PDB entry 2XRP | electron microscopy, 8.20 A resolution (very low resolution: no residue pairs are listed; an interface is given only as per-side residue counts) | chains F and G of the 9 polymer chains in the assembly

[Chain F]
Protein: Tubulin alpha-1D chain
Source organism: Bos taurus
Notes: EC 3.6.5.6
Reference sequence: Q2HJ86 (TBA1D_BOVIN); numbering as in UniProt (aligned over 1-449)
Sequence (452 residues; each row starts with the number of its first residue):
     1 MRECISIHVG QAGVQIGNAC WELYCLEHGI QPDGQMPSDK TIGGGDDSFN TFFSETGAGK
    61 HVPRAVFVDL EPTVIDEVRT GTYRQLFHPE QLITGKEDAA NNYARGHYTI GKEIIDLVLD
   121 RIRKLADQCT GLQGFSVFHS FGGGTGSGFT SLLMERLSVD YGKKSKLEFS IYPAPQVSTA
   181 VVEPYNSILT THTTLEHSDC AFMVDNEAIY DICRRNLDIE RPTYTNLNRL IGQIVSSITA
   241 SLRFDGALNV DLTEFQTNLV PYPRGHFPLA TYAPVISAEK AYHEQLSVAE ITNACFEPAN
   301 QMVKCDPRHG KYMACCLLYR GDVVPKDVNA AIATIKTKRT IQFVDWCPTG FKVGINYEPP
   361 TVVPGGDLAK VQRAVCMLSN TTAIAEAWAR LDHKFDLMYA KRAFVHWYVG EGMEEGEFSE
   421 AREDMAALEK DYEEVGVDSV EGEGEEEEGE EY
Not modelled in the structure: 1, 38-46, 440-452
Sequence notes: conflict Ile7 (Val in Q2HJ86), Ile114 (Leu in Q2HJ86), Ser136 (Leu in Q2HJ86), Glu358 (Gln in Q2HJ86), Val437 (Met in Q2HJ86), Glu450 (Asp in Q2HJ86)
UniProt features mapped onto this chain:
  - motif: Met1 to Cys4 (MREC motif)
  - active site: Glu254
  - binding site (GTP): Gln11, Glu71, Ser140, Gly144, Thr145, Thr179, Asn206, Asn228
  - binding site (Mg(2+)): Glu71
  - modified residue: Lys40 (N6-acetyllysine), Tyr282 (3'-nitrotyrosine), Ser439 (Phosphoserine), Glu446 (5-glutamyl polyglutamate)
Ligand contacts: GTP (guanosine-5'-triphosphate): Gly10, Gln11, Ala12, Gln15, Ile16, Asp69, Glu71, Ala99, Ala100, Asn101, Ser140, Gly142, Gly143, Gly144, Thr145, Gly146, Ile171, Thr179, Glu183, Asn206, Tyr224, Leu227, Asn228
What the authors report for this chain:
  - disease-associated variants - P263T, R264C (citing earlier work)

[Chain G]
Protein: Tubulin beta-2B chain
Source organism: Bos taurus
Notes: EC 3.6.5.6
Reference sequence: Q6B856 (TBB2B_BOVIN); the author numbering skips numbers that UniProt does not, so the offset changes along the chain: 1-44 = UniProt 1-44; 47-360 = UniProt 45-358; 369-455 = UniProt 359-445
Sequence (445 residues; numbered 1 to 455; 10 numbers in that range are skipped by the numbering (no residue carries them; nothing is unmodelled there); the number before each row is that of its first residue):
     1 MREIVHIQAG QCGNQIGAKF WEVISDEHGI DPTGSYHGDS DLQL
    47 ERINVYYNEA AGNKYVPRAI LVDLEPGTMD SVRSGPFGQI FRPDNFVFGQ SGAGNNWAKG
   107 HYTEGAELVD SVLDVVRKES ESCDCLQGFQ LTHSLGGGTG SGMGTLLISK IREEYPDRIM
   167 NTFSVVPSPK VSDTVVEPYN ATLSVHQLVE NTDETYCIDN EALYDICFRT LKLTTPTYGD
   227 LNHLVSATMS GVTTCLRFPG QLNADLRKLA VNMVPFPRLH FFMPGFAPLT SRGSQQYRAL
   287 TVPELTQQMF DAKNMMAACD PRHGRYLTVA AVFRGRMSMK EVDEQMLNVQ NKNSSYFVEW
   347 IPNNVKTAVC DIPP
   369 RGLKMSATFI GNSTAIQELF KRISEQFTAM FRRKAFLHWY TGEGMDEMEF TEAESNMNDL
   429 VSEYQQYQDA TADEQGEFEE EEGEDEA
Not modelled in the structure: 1, 438-455
Sequence notes: conflict Val172 (Met170 in Q6B856), Val318 (Ile316 in Q6B856)
UniProt features mapped onto this chain:
  - motif: Met1 to Ile4 (MREI motif)
  - binding site (GTP): Gln11, Glu71, Ser140, Gly144, Thr145, Gly146, Asn206, Asn228
  - binding site (Mg(2+)): Glu71
  - modified residue: Ser40 (Phosphoserine), Lys60 (N6-acetyllysine), Ser174 (Phosphoserine), Thr287 (Phosphothreonine), Thr292 (Phosphothreonine), Arg320 (Omega-N-methylarginine), Glu448 (5-glutamyl polyglutamate)
  - cross-link (Glycyl lysine isopeptide (Lys-Gly)): Lys60 (interchain with G-Cter in ubiquitin), Lys326 (interchain with G-Cter in ubiquitin)
Ligand contacts: GDP (guanosine-5'-diphosphate): Gly10, Gln11, Cys12, Gln15, Ile16, Ala99, Asn101, Ser140, Gly142, Gly143, Gly144, Thr145, Gly146, Val171, Asp179, Thr180, Glu183, Asn206, Tyr224, Leu227, Asn228
What the authors report for this chain:
  - self-association interface (contacts with another copy of this molecule): Phe272 to Thr287

[Interface between chain F and chain G]
At this resolution (8 A) residue pairs are not listed: 37 residues of chain F and 38 of chain G lie at the interface.

[In short]
Chain F and chain G form an interface of 37 and 38 residues respectively. Chain F binds GTP. Bound to chain G:
GDP. From UniProt: active-site residue Glu254(F), 8 GTP-binding residues and Mg2+-binding residue Glu71(F) on
chain F; 8 GTP-binding residues on chain G. The paper reports a self-association interface involving
Phe272(G).
Chain F is Tubulin alpha-1D chain and chain G is Tubulin beta-2B chain, both from Bos taurus; the structure,
Human Doublecortin N-DC Repeat (1MJD) and Mammalian Tubulin (1JFF and 3HKE) Docked into the 8-Angstrom Cryo-EM
..., was determined by electron microscopy.
